PDB entry 5XVP | X-ray diffraction, 3.00 A resolution | chains B and G of the 10 polymer chains in the assembly

Chain B:
Molecule: CRISPR-associated endonuclease Cas1
From: Enterococcus faecalis TX0027
Notes: EC 3.1.-.-
Reference sequence: E6GPD7 (E6GPD7_ENTFL); numbering as in UniProt (aligned over 1-288)
Sequence (288 residues; each row starts with the number of its first residue):
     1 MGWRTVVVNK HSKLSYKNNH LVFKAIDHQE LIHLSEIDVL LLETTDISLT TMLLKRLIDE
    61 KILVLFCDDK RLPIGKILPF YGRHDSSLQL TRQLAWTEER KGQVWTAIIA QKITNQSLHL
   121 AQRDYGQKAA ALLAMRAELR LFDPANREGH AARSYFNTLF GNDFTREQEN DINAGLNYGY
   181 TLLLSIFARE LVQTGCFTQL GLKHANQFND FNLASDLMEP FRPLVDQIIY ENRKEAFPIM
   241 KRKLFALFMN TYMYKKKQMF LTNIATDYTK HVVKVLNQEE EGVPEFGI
What the authors report for this chain:
  - binding site for the 73-nt DNA strand (chain G): Lys70, Arg166, Arg222, Lys241
  - catalytic residues: His204
  - catalytic residues: Glu148, Glu219 (proposed by the authors, not directly observed)
  - specificity-determining residues: Phe208 (proposed by the authors, not directly observed)

Chain G:
Molecule: 73-nt DNA strand
Sequence (73 nucleotides; numbered 1 to 73; the number before each row is that of its first residue):
     1 TTCGTAGCTG AGGCCTCAGC TACGTTCCGT TTTGGTACCA TTCTAAACAA CATGACTCTA
    61 AAACCTCGGA GAA
Disordered / not traced: 1, 73
Bound ions: Mg2+: DC15 (shared with 3 residues of chain F)

Chain B / chain G interface:
Residue-residue contacts (34; chain B residue first):
  Lys70(B) - DT25(G)  hydrogen bond to the base
  Lys70(B) - DT26(G)  salt bridge to the phosphate
  Arg71(B) - DT25(G)  base contact
  Glu148(B) - DG29(G)  phosphate contact
  Arg166(B) - DC27(G)  hydrogen bond to the phosphate
  Arg166(B) - DC28(G)  salt bridge to the phosphate
  Ala174(B) - DT26(G)  base contact
  Asn177(B) - DT26(G)  phosphate contact
  Asn177(B) - DC27(G)  sugar contact
  Tyr178(B) - DT25(G)  hydrogen bond to the phosphate
  Tyr178(B) - DT26(G)  base contact
  Tyr180(B) - DC28(G)  phosphate contact
  Thr181(B) - DT26(G)  hydrogen bond to the phosphate
  Leu182(B) - DT25(G)  base contact
  Ser185(B) - DT25(G)  hydrogen bond to the base
  Arg189(B) - DT25(G)  base contact
  His204(B) - DC28(G)  hydrogen bond to the phosphate
  His204(B) - DG29(G)  salt bridge to the phosphate
  His204(B) - DT30(G)  phosphate contact
  Ala205(B) - DT30(G)  phosphate contact
  Ala205(B) - DT31(G)  phosphate contact
  Asn206(B) - DC28(G)  base contact
  Asn206(B) - DT30(G)  phosphate contact
  Asn206(B) - DT31(G)  base contact
  Gln207(B) - DT31(G)  hydrogen bond to the phosphate
  Gln207(B) - DT32(G)  base contact
  Phe208(B) - DT31(G)  base contact
  Phe208(B) - DT32(G)  base contact
  Asn209(B) - DC28(G)  base contact
  Ser215(B) - DC28(G)  base contact
  Glu219(B) - DG29(G)  phosphate contact
  Arg222(B) - DC28(G)  salt bridge to the phosphate
  Phe237(B) - DT26(G)  base contact
  Lys241(B) - DT25(G)  salt bridge to the phosphate
Also at the interface, not in a pair above, chain B (30 interface residues in all): Asp69, Leu72, Lys112, Leu184, Lys203, Phe245, Phe248
Also at the interface, not in a pair above, chain G (9 interface residues in all): DG24

In short:
Chain B and chain G form an interface of 30 and 9 residues respectively; the contacts include 7 hydrogen bonds
and 5 salt bridges. Polar contacts include Lys70(B)-DT25(G), Ser185(B)-DT25(G) and Arg166(B)-DC27(G). The
paper reports catalytic residues His204(B), Glu148(B) and Glu219(B); a binding site for the 73-nt DNA strand
(chain G) at Lys70(B), Arg166(B) and Arg222(B) among others.
Chain B is CRISPR-associated endonuclease Cas1 (Enterococcus faecalis TX0027) and chain G is a 73-nt DNA
strand; the structure, E. fae Cas1-Cas2/prespacer/target ternary complex revealing the fully integrated
states, was determined by X-ray diffraction, deposited together with 5XVN and 5XVO.
